6BF4 - chains B and C of the 3 polymer chains in the assembly; structure by X-ray diffraction, 2.38 A resolution.

# Chain B
Protein: VRC-PG05 Fab heavy chain
Source organism: Homo sapiens
Notes: antibody fragment or engineered binder
Sequence (229 residues; numbered 1 to 216 plus 13 insertion-coded residues; the number before each row is that of its first residue; a row labelled like 82A-82C holds insertion residues (82A, then the next letters in order)):
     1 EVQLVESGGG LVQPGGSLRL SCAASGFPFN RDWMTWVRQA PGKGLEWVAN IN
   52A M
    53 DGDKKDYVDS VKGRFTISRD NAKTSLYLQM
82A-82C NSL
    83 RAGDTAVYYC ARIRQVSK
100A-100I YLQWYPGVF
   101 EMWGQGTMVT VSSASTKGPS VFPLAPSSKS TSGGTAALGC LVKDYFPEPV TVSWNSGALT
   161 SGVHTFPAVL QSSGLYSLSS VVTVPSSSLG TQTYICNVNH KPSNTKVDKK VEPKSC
Not modelled in the structure: 128-129, 215-216
Disulfides: Cys22-Cys92, Cys140-Cys196
From the paper describing this entry:
  - binding site for alpha-D-mannopyranose: Arg31, Asp32, Lys64, Arg94, Arg96, Gln97
  - contacts within the chain: Pro28-Arg31

# Chain C
Protein: VRC-PG05 Fab light chain
Source organism: Homo sapiens
Notes: antibody fragment or engineered binder
Sequence (219 residues; each row starts with the number of its first residue; note: 1 number in that range is skipped by the numbering (no residue carries it; nothing is unmodelled there); a row labelled like 27A-27F holds insertion residues (27A, then the next letters in order)):
     1 DIVMTQSPDS LAVSLGERAT IHCKSSQ
27A-27F SVLYRP
    28 NNRNYVAWYQ QKPGQPPRLL IHWASFRESG VPDRFTGSGS GTDFTLTISS LQAEDVAVYY
    88 CQQYFFL
    96 YSFGGGTKLE INRTVAAPSV FIFPPSDEQL KSGTASVVCL LNNFYPREAK VQWKVDNALQ
   156 SGNSQESVTE QDSKDSTYSL SSTLTLSKAD YEKHKVYACE VTHQGLSSPV TKSFNRGEC
Disulfides: Cys23-Cys88, Cys134-Cys194
Covalent attachments: N-acetylglucosamine (NAG) linked to Asn107
From the paper describing this entry:
  - binding site for alpha-D-mannopyranose: Asp1, Ser56, Phe93

# How chain B and chain C interact
Pairs across the interface - 79 pairs, chain B then chain C:
  Gln39(B) - Gln38(C)  hydrogen bond
  Gln39(B) - Tyr87(C)  hydrogen bond
  Lys43(B) - Tyr87(C)
  Gly44(B) - Tyr87(C)
  Leu45(B) - Pro44(C)  hydrophobic
  Leu45(B) - Tyr87(C)  hydrophobic
  Leu45(B) - Phe98(C)
  Trp47(B) - Tyr96(C)
  Asn50(B) - Tyr96(C)
  Asp58(B) - Leu94(C)
  Asp61(B) - Asp1(C)
  Tyr91(B) - Gln38(C)
  Tyr91(B) - Pro43(C)  hydrophobic
  Ile95(B) - Tyr96(C)
  Arg96(B) - His49(C)
  Arg96(B) - Glu55(C)  salt bridge
  Val98(B) - Trp50(C)  hydrophobic
  Ser99(B) - Tyr32(C)  hydrogen bond (backbone-side chain)
  Lys100(B) - Tyr32(C)
  Lys100(B) - Tyr91(C)  hydrogen bond (side chain-backbone)
  Lys100(B) - Phe92(C)  hydrogen bond (side chain-backbone)
  Tyr100A(B) - Tyr27D(C)  hydrophobic
  Tyr100A(B) - Phe92(C)
  Pro100F(B) - Tyr96(C)  hydrogen bond (backbone-side chain)
  Gly100G(B) - Tyr91(C)
  Gly100G(B) - Tyr96(C)  hydrogen bond (backbone-side chain)
  Val100H(B) - Ala34(C)  hydrophobic
  Val100H(B) - Tyr36(C)
  Val100H(B) - Leu46(C)  hydrophobic
  Val100H(B) - His49(C)
  Val100H(B) - Tyr91(C)  hydrophobic
  Phe100I(B) - Tyr36(C)  hydrogen bond (backbone-side chain)
  Phe100I(B) - Leu46(C)
  Phe100I(B) - Gln89(C)
  Phe100I(B) - Tyr96(C)
  Phe100I(B) - Phe98(C)  hydrophobic
  Trp103(B) - Tyr36(C)  hydrophobic
  Trp103(B) - Pro44(C)
  Gly104(B) - Pro43(C)
  Gln105(B) - Pro43(C)
  Val121(B) - Glu123(C)
  Phe122(B) - Glu123(C)
  Phe122(B) - Gln124(C)
  Pro123(B) - Ser121(C)  hydrogen bond (backbone-side chain)
  Pro123(B) - Glu123(C)
  Leu124(B) - Phe118(C)
  Ala125(B) - Phe118(C)
  Ser130(B) - Phe116(C)
  Thr131(B) - Phe116(C)
  Ser132(B) - Phe116(C)
  Ala137(B) - Phe118(C)
  Leu138(B) - Phe118(C)  hydrophobic
  Leu141(B) - Ser131(C)
  Lys143(B) - Gln124(C)
  Lys143(B) - Thr129(C)
  Lys143(B) - Ser131(C)
  His164(B) - Asn137(C)  hydrogen bond
  His164(B) - Asn138(C)
  His164(B) - Asp167(C)  salt bridge
  His164(B) - Ser174(C)
  Phe166(B) - Leu135(C)  hydrophobic
  Phe166(B) - Ser162(C)
  Phe166(B) - Thr164(C)
  Phe166(B) - Ser174(C)
  Phe166(B) - Leu175(C)
  Phe166(B) - Ser176(C)
  Pro167(B) - Ser162(C)  hydrogen bond (backbone-side chain)
  Pro167(B) - Val163(C)
  Val169(B) - Glu161(C)
  Val169(B) - Ser162(C)
  Leu170(B) - Gln160(C)  hydrogen bond (backbone-side chain)
  Gln171(B) - Gln160(C)
  Val181(B) - Leu135(C)  hydrophobic
  Thr183(B) - Asn137(C)  hydrogen bond
  Lys209(B) - Glu123(C)  salt bridge
  Lys214(B) - Pro120(C)
  Lys214(B) - Asp122(C)  salt bridge
  Lys214(B) - Glu213(C)
  Lys214(B) - Cys214(C)
Interface residues without a listed pair, chain B (48 interface residues in all): Val37, Glu46, Glu101, Ser179
Interface residues without a listed pair, chain C (48 interface residues in all): Asn28, Gln42, Gly100, Pro119, Val133, Thr180

# Overview
The chain B/chain C interface involves 48 residues from each chain; the contacts include 13 hydrogen bonds and
4 salt bridges. Among the polar pairs are Arg96(B)-Glu55(C), His164(B)-Asp167(C) and Lys209(B)-Glu123(C). From
the paper: a binding site for alpha-D-mannopyranose at Arg31(B), Asp32(B) and Asp1(C) among others; contacts
within the chain involving Pro28(B) and Arg31(B).
Chain B is VRC-PG05 Fab heavy chain and chain C is VRC-PG05 Fab light chain, both from Homo sapiens; the
structure, Crystal Structure of HIV-1 Clade AE Strain CNE55 gp120 Core in Complex with Neutralizing Antibody
VRC-PG05 ..., was determined by X-ray diffraction.
